PDB entry 5F18 | X-ray diffraction, 2.00 A resolution | chain A

Chain A:
Molecule: Niemann-Pick C1 protein
Organism: Homo sapiens
UniProtKB: O15118 (NPC1_HUMAN); residues 2-248 here correspond to UniProt positions 374-620 (UniProt number = residue number + 372)
Chain sequence (256 residues; numbered 1 to 256; the number before each row is that of its first residue):
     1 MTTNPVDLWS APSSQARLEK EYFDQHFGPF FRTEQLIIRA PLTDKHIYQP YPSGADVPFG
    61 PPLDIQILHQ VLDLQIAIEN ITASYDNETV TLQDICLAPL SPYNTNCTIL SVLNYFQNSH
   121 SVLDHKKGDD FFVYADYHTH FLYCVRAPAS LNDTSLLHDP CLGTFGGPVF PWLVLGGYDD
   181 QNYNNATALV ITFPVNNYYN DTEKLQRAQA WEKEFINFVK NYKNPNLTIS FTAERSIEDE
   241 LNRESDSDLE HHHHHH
Unresolved in the structure: 1-11, 233-256
Disulfide bonds: Cys96-Cys107, Cys144-Cys161
Sequence notes: expression tag (1, 249-256)
UniProt features mapped onto this chain:
  - glycosylation (N-linked (GlcNAc...) asparagine): Asn80, Asn87, Asn106, Asn152, Asn185, Asn200, Asn226
Reported in the primary citation:
  - mutagenesis - Y51A/P52A, Y51G, Y134G: abolished stability

In short:
The paper reports that Y51A/P52A, Y51G and Y134G abolish stability.
Chain A is Niemann-Pick C1 protein (Homo sapiens); the structure, Structural basis of Ebola virus entry: viral
glycoprotein bound to its endosomal receptor Niemann-Pick C1, was determined by X-ray diffraction (same
publication as 5F1B).
